3J47 - chains U and O of the 8 polymer chains in the assembly; structure by electron microscopy, 7.40 A resolution (low resolution: residue-level contacts below are approximate; hydrogen-bond / salt-bridge calls are withheld).

Chain U:
Protein: 26S proteasome regulatory subunit RPN8
Source organism: Saccharomyces cerevisiae
Notes: fragment: last three C-terminal helices
UniProtKB: Q08723 (RPN8_YEAST); residues 188-308 here = UniProt positions 188-308
Sequence (121 residues; numbered 188 to 308; the number before each row is that of its first residue):
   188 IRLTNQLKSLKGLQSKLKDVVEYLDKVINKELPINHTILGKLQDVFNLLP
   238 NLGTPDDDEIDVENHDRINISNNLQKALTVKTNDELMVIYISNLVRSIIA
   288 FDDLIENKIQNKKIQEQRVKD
Not modelled in the structure: 216-222, 236-258

Chain O:
Protein: 26S proteasome regulatory subunit RPN9
Source organism: Saccharomyces cerevisiae
Notes: fragment: C-terminal helix
UniProtKB: Q04062 (RPN9_YEAST); numbering as in UniProt (aligned over 360-387)
Sequence (28 residues; row label = number of the first residue in the row):
   360 GDQITKMKDRLVEWNDQVEKLGKKMEAR

Chain U / chain O interface:
Contacting residue pairs - 20 pairs, chain U then chain O:
  L190(U) with M384(O)
  Q193(U) with M384(O)
  L194(U) with M384(O)
  L197(U) with V377(O); E378(O); G381(O)
  L200(U) with W373(O); N374(O); V377(O)
  L204(U) with L370(O); N374(O)
  V207(U) with L370(O)
  L211(U) with K367(O)
  L226(U) with I363(O); M366(O)
  L229(U) with R369(O); L370(O)
  Q230(U) with M366(O); R369(O)
  F233(U) with R369(O)
Also at the interface, not in a pair above, chain U (16 interface residues in all): R189, T191, Q201, G227
Also at the interface, not in a pair above, chain O (14 interface residues in all): Q362, V371, E372

Overview:
Chain U and chain O form an interface of 16 and 14 residues respectively.
Here chain U is 26S proteasome regulatory subunit RPN8 and chain O is 26S proteasome regulatory subunit RPN9,
both from Saccharomyces cerevisiae. Entry 3J47 (Formation of an intricate helical bundle dictates the assembly
of the 26S proteasome lid) was determined by electron microscopy.
